6HIY - chains CU and CA of the 41 polymer chains in the assembly; structure by electron microscopy, 3.27 A resolution.

# Chain CU
Molecule: uS21m
Organism: Trypanosoma brucei brucei
UniProtKB: Q580M9 (Q580M9_TRYB2); residues 1-193 here = UniProt positions 1-193
Amino-acid sequence (193 residues; numbered 1 to 193; the number before each row is that of its first residue):
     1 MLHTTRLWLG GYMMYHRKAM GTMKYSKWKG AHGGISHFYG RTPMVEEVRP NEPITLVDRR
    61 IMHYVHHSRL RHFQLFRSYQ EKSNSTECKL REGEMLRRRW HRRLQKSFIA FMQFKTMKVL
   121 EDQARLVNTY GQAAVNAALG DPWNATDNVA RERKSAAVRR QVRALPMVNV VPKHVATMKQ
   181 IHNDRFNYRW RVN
Disordered / not traced: 1-9

# Chain CA
Molecule: 9S rRNA
Organism: Trypanosoma brucei brucei
Sequence (621 nucleotides; row label = number of the first residue in the row):
     1 UAAAUUAUGG UCAAUUGUUA GUAUUCAUAU UAAUUUUUUU AAAUGUUUUA UCAUUUUAUA
    61 AAGGUUUAUU UUUGAAAGAU UUUUUGUAUA AAAUUUUAGG AAUAGUUAAU AAUAAUUUAU
   121 AAUUUUGAUU AGAUUGUUUU GUUAAUGCUA UUAGAUGGGU GUGGAAAAAU AAAAAAAAUA
   181 AUUAAUAUAU AUCAAUAAUA AAUUAAAUUA AUCUAUUAGU CAGAAAUGGA UGCCAGCCGU
   241 UGCGGUAAUU UCUAUGCUUU UAAAUAUUAU ACAAUUAUCA UAUUAAAUUG UUAAGUGUUG
   301 AUUUAACCAA UAAAAAUAUA AAUAAUUUUU AUUUGUUUUU AAACACCAUU AGGUAUAUGC
   361 AAAUAUAAAA UUAUAGUAAU UAUAAAUUAU AUUAUAUUAU AUUUAUUCAU AUAAUUAAUA
   421 GGAUAAUAUU UGUAGUUUUU GAUACCAUGA UAAGGAUUAU AAAUUGAAAG UGGUAAUAUC
   481 AUAAUCAAAA UUUAUUAUUU AUAUUAAAUA UGUAUGUGUA GAUAAAAUAA GAAAUUAAAA
   541 AGGUAUUGUU GCCCACCAAU UUUUAUAAUA AAAAUAACGU GCAGUAAUUA AUAUAUUUAU
   601 AAAAAUAUAU UUUUUUUUUU U
Disordered / not traced: 395-537
Differences from the reference sequence: conflict U298 (C2839 in 343546); insertion (614-621)
Bound ions: Mg2+ site 1 near A27 (its only coordinating residue here); Mg2+ site 2: A61, A155; Mg2+ site 3 near U65 (its only coordinating residue here); Mg2+ site 4 near A68 (its only coordinating residue here); Mg2+ site 5 near A76 (its only coordinating residue here); Mg2+ site 6: A224, A225; Mg2+ site 7: U281, A367; Mg2+ site 8 near U339 (its only coordinating residue here); Mg2+ site 9 near A385 (its only coordinating residue here); Mg2+ site 10: A386, U387; Mg2+ site 11 near A541 (its only coordinating residue here); Mg2+ site 12 near U563 (its only coordinating residue here); 4 more Mg2+ sites not listed
Ligand contacts:
  - spermidine (SPD), molecule 1: A27, U28, G239, A266, U267, U268
  - spermidine (SPD), molecule 2: A218, U259, U261, A262, A263, A264
  - spermine (SPM): U66, U67, U95, U96, U97, U125, U126, G127, A128, U129

# How chain CU and chain CA interact
Residue-residue contacts (85):
  Gly-10(CU) with A312(CA), hydrogen bond to the phosphate; C344(CA), phosphate contact
  Gly-11(CU) with A312(CA), hydrogen bond to the base; A313(CA), base contact; A343(CA), hydrogen bond to the sugar; C344(CA), sugar contact
  Tyr-12(CU) with A312(CA), hydrogen bond to the sugar; A313(CA), base contact
  Met-13(CU) with A314(CA), phosphate contact
  Met-14(CU) with A313(CA), phosphate contact; A314(CA), hydrogen bond to the phosphate
  His-16(CU) with C344(CA), phosphate contact; A345(CA), salt bridge to the phosphate
  Arg-17(CU) with U303(CA), sugar contact
  Lys-18(CU) with U303(CA), hydrogen bond to the sugar
  Ala-19(CU) with A312(CA), sugar contact; A313(CA), phosphate contact
  Met-20(CU) with A313(CA), phosphate contact
  Gly-21(CU) with U302(CA), sugar contact
  Thr-22(CU) with A301(CA), phosphate contact; U302(CA), hydrogen bond to the sugar
  Met-23(CU) with G300(CA), hydrogen bond to the sugar; A301(CA), sugar contact; U302(CA), base contact
  Lys-24(CU) with G300(CA), hydrogen bond to the sugar
  Tyr-25(CU) with A310(CA), sugar contact; U311(CA), hydrogen bond to the sugar; A312(CA), phosphate contact
  Ser-26(CU) with U311(CA), phosphate contact; A312(CA), phosphate contact
  Lys-27(CU) with U296(CA), base contact; G297(CA), hydrogen bond to the base; U311(CA), hydrogen bond to the sugar; A312(CA), sugar contact
  Trp-28(CU) with U296(CA), base contact; G297(CA), base contact; A313(CA), phosphate contact
  Lys-29(CU) with G295(CA), sugar contact; U296(CA), salt bridge to the phosphate; U311(CA), hydrogen bond to the base; A312(CA), phosphate contact; A313(CA), hydrogen bond to the phosphate
  Gly-30(CU) with G295(CA), phosphate contact
  His-37(CU) with G295(CA), salt bridge to the phosphate; A313(CA), phosphate contact; A314(CA), salt bridge to the phosphate
  Arg-41(CU) with A293(CA), phosphate contact; A294(CA), salt bridge to the phosphate; A315(CA), salt bridge to the phosphate
  Tyr-64(CU) with U621(CA), hydrogen bond to the phosphate
  His-67(CU) with U618(CA), hydrogen bond to the sugar; U621(CA), base contact
  Ser-68(CU) with U618(CA), hydrogen bond to the base
  Arg-69(CU) with U617(CA), salt bridge to the phosphate; U618(CA), salt bridge to the phosphate
  Tyr-79(CU) with U304(CA), hydrogen bond to the phosphate
  Ser-83(CU) with U608(CA), phosphate contact
  Asn-84(CU) with A609(CA), phosphate contact
  Ser-85(CU) with A609(CA), hydrogen bond to the phosphate; U610(CA), phosphate contact
  Lys-89(CU) with A590(CA), base contact; U611(CA), hydrogen bond to the base; U613(CA), hydrogen bond to the base
  Arg-97(CU) with U615(CA), sugar contact; U616(CA), salt bridge to the phosphate; U617(CA), salt bridge to the phosphate
  Arg-98(CU) with U617(CA), sugar contact; U618(CA), salt bridge to the phosphate; U619(CA), phosphate contact
  His-101(CU) with U617(CA), sugar contact
  Arg-102(CU) with U619(CA), salt bridge to the phosphate
  Gln-105(CU) with U619(CA), phosphate contact
  Met-178(CU) with A305(CA), phosphate contact
  Lys-179(CU) with A305(CA), base contact
  Arg-189(CU) with A391(CA), hydrogen bond to the sugar; A540(CA), base contact; A541(CA), hydrogen bond to the base; U615(CA), hydrogen bond to the sugar; U616(CA), base contact
  Trp-190(CU) with U614(CA), base contact
  Arg-191(CU) with U616(CA), phosphate contact
  Val-192(CU) with U613(CA), base contact; U615(CA), sugar contact; U616(CA), hydrogen bond to the phosphate
  Asn-193(CU) with A590(CA), base contact
Also at the interface, not in a pair above, chain CU (49 interface residues in all): His-63, Thr-86, Glu-94, Trp-100, Thr-177, Gln-180

# Summary
Chain CU and chain CA form an interface of 49 and 36 residues respectively; the contacts include 25 hydrogen
bonds and 12 salt bridges. Polar pairs include Gly-11(CU)/A312(CA), Lys-27(CU)/G297(CA) and
Lys-29(CU)/U311(CA). Bound to chain CA: spermidine and spermine.
Here chain CU is uS21m and chain CA is 9S rRNA, both from Trypanosoma brucei brucei. Entry 6HIY (Cryo-EM
structure of the Trypanosoma brucei mitochondrial ribosome - This entry contains the body of the ...) was
determined by electron microscopy (same publication as 6HIV, 6HIW, 6HIX and 6HIZ).
